PDB entry 2H5A | X-ray diffraction, 1.72 A resolution | chain X

== Chain X ==
Name: Phosphomannomutase/phosphoglucomutase
Source organism: Pseudomonas aeruginosa
Notes: EC 5.4.2.8, 5.4.2.2
Reference sequence: P26276 (ALGC_PSEAE); residues 2-463 here correspond to UniProt positions 1-462 (UniProt number = residue number - 1)
Chain sequence (463 residues; numbered 1 to 463; the number before each row is that of its first residue):
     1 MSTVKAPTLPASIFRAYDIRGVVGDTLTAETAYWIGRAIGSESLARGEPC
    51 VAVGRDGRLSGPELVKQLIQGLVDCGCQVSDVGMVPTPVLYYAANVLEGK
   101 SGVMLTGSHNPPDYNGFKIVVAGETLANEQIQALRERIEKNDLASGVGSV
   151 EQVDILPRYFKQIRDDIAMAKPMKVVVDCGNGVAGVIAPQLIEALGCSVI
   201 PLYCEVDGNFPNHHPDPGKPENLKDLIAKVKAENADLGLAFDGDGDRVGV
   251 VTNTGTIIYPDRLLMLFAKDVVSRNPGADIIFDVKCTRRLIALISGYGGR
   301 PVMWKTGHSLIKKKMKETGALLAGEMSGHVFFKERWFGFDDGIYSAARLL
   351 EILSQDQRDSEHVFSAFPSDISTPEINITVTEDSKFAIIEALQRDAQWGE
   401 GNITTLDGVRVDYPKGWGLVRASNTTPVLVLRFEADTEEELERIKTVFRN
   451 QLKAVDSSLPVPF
Disordered / not traced: 1-8
Modified positions: Ser108 (phosphoserine; SEP)
Construct notes: initiating methionine (1); conflict Val4 (Ala3 in P26276); modified residue (108)
Metal / ion sites: Zn2+: Ser108, Asp242, Asp244, Asp246
Ligand contacts: 1-O-phosphono-alpha-D-xylopyranose (X1P): Tyr17, Ser108, Lys285, Thr306, Gly307, His308, Glu325, Ser327, His329, Arg421, Ser423, Asn424, Thr425
Reported in the primary citation:
  - binding site for 1-O-phosphono-alpha-D-xylopyranose: Tyr17, Lys285, His308, Glu325, Ser327, Arg421, Ser423, Asn424, Thr425
  - catalytic residues: Ser108 (citing earlier work)
  - post-translational modification sites: Ser108

== In short ==
Bound to chain X: 1-O-phosphono-alpha-D-xylopyranose. The Zn2+ site is built by Ser108, Asp242, Asp244 and
Asp246. The paper reports the catalytic residue Ser108; a binding site for 1-O-phosphono-alpha-D-xylopyranose
at Tyr17, Lys285 and His308 among others.
Chain X is Phosphomannomutase/phosphoglucomutase (Pseudomonas aeruginosa); the structure, Complex of the
enzyme PMM/PGM with xylose 1-phosphate, was determined by X-ray diffraction (same publication as 2H4L).
